Entry 9FW2 (X-ray diffraction, 1.77 A resolution); this record covers chains A and B.

Chain A:
Molecule: Non-structural protein 11
Organism: Severe acute respiratory syndrome coronavirus 2
UniProtKB: P0DTC1 (R1A_SARS2); residues 1-131 here correspond to UniProt positions 4254-4384 (UniProt number = residue number + 4253)
Chain sequence (131 residues; each row starts with the number of its first residue):
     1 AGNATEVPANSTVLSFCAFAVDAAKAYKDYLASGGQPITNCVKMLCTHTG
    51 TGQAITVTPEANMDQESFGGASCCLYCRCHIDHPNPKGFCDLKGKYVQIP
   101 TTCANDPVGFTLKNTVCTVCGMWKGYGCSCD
Metal / ion sites: Zn2+ site 1: Cys74, Cys77, His83, Cys90; Zn2+ site 2: Cys117, Cys120, Cys128, Cys130

Chain B:
Molecule: Guanine-N7 methyltransferase nsp14
Organism: Severe acute respiratory syndrome coronavirus 2
Notes: EC 2.1.1.56, 3.1.13.-
UniProtKB: P0DTD1 (R1AB_SARS2); residues 1-289 here correspond to UniProt positions 5926-6214 (UniProt number = residue number + 5925)
Chain sequence (290 residues; each row starts with the number of its first residue; numbering starts at 0):
     0 MAENVTGLFKDCSKVITGLHPTQAPTHLSVDTKFKTEGLCVDIPGIPKDM
    50 TYRRLISMMGFKMNYQVNGYPNMFITREEAIRHVRAWIGFDVEGCHATRE
   100 AVGTNLPLQLGFSTGVNLVAVPTGYVDTPNNTDFSRVSAKPPPGDQFKHL
   150 IPLMYKGLPWNVVRIKIVQMLSDTLKNLSDRVVFVLWAHGFELTSMKYFV
   200 KIGPERTCCLCDRRATCFSTASDTYACWHHSIGFDYVYNPFMIDVQQWGF
   250 TGNLQSNHDLYCQVHGNAHVASCDAIMTRCLAVHECFVKR
Not modelled in the structure: 0-2, 289
Sequence notes: initiating methionine (0)
Metal / ion sites: Na+: Ala138, Tyr154; Zn2+ site 1: Cys207, Cys210, Cys226, His229; Zn2+ site 2: His257, Cys261, His264, Cys279
Curated features (UniProtKB/Swiss-Prot):
  - active site: Asp90, Glu92, Glu191, His268, Asp273
  - binding site (Mg(2+)): Asp90, Glu92, Glu191, His268, Asp273
  - binding site (Zn(2+)): Cys207, Cys210, Cys226, His229, His257, Cys261, His264, Cys279

Interface between chain A and chain B:
Pairs across the interface (112):
  Ala1(A) with Lys9(B), hydrogen bond (backbone-side chain); Gly102(B)
  Gly2(A) with Lys9(B); Asp10(B); Ile15(B)
  Asn3(A) with Lys9(B); Asp10(B), hydrogen bond (backbone-backbone); Ile15(B)
  Ala4(A) with Val4(B), hydrophobic; Thr5(B); Leu27(B)
  Thr5(A) with Phe8(B), hydrogen bond (side chain-backbone); Asp10(B); Thr25(B), hydrogen bond (backbone-side chain); Leu27(B)
  Glu6(A) with Val4(B); Thr5(B), hydrogen bond (backbone-backbone); Leu7(B); Thr25(B); Leu27(B)
  Val7(A) with Asn3(B); Thr5(B)
  Pro8(A) with Asn3(B); Thr5(B)
  Ser11(A) with Thr5(B)
  Thr12(A) with Asn63(B), hydrogen bond; Tyr64(B)
  Leu14(A) with Phe8(B), hydrophobic
  Ser15(A) with Leu7(B); Phe60(B); Lys61(B), hydrogen bond (side chain-backbone); Met62(B)
  Phe16(A) with Tyr64(B), hydrophobic; Val66(B), hydrophobic; Tyr69(B), hydrophobic; Ile201(B), hydrophobic
  Ala18(A) with Lys196(B), hydrogen bond (backbone-side chain)
  Phe19(A) with Phe60(B), hydrophobic; Leu192(B); Met195(B); Lys196(B); Val199(B); Lys200(B); Ile201(B), hydrogen bond (backbone-backbone)
  Ala20(A) with Ile201(B)
  Val21(A) with Lys200(B); Ile201(B), hydrogen bond (backbone-backbone); Phe217(B), hydrophobic; Tyr224(B); Tyr237(B), hydrophobic
  Lys25(A) with Tyr69(B)
  Ala26(A) with Tyr69(B)
  Asp29(A) with Val66(B); Tyr69(B), hydrogen bond
  Tyr30(A) with Val66(B)
  Ser33(A) with Gln65(B); Val66(B); Asn67(B), hydrogen bond (side chain-backbone)
  Asn40(A) with Thr25(B); His26(B), hydrogen bond (backbone-backbone); Leu27(B), hydrogen bond (side chain-backbone)
  Cys41(A) with His26(B)
  Val42(A) with Pro20(B); Ala23(B); Thr25(B); His26(B); Val29(B), hydrophobic; Cys39(B), hydrophobic
  Lys43(A) with Leu38(B); Cys39(B), hydrogen bond (backbone-backbone)
  Met44(A) with Cys39(B); Val40(B); Asp41(B)
  Leu45(A) with Thr35(B); Leu38(B), hydrophobic; Cys39(B), hydrogen bond (backbone-backbone); Val40(B), hydrophobic
  Thr58(A) with Asp41(B)
  Pro59(A) with Asp41(B)
  Gly69(A) with Pro20(B)
  Gly70(A) with Thr21(B)
  Ala71(A) with Thr21(B), hydrogen bond (backbone-backbone); Gln22(B); Ala23(B)
  Ser72(A) with Ala23(B); Pro24(B)
  Arg78(A) with Phe8(B); Pro24(B), hydrogen bond (side chain-backbone); Thr25(B)
  Cys79(A) with Phe8(B)
  His80(A) with Phe8(B); Ile55(B); Asp126(B), salt bridge; Thr131(B)
  Ile81(A) with Lys196(B)
  Gly88(A) with Asn130(B), hydrogen bond (backbone-side chain)
  Phe89(A) with Asn129(B); Asn130(B)
  Cys90(A) with Asn129(B), hydrogen bond (backbone-backbone)
  Lys93(A) with Thr21(B); Gln22(B); Tyr51(B); Thr127(B), hydrogen bond (side chain-backbone); Pro128(B); Asn130(B)
  Gly94(A) with Thr21(B), hydrogen bond (backbone-backbone); Lys47(B), hydrogen bond (backbone-side chain)
  Lys95(A) with Thr21(B)
  Tyr96(A) with His19(B); Pro20(B); Thr21(B); Asp41(B), hydrogen bond
Interface residues without a listed pair, chain A (49 interface residues in all): Cys77, Asp82, His83, Leu92
Interface residues without a listed pair, chain B (59 interface residues in all): Thr16, Ser28, Met57, Val101, Tyr124, Gly202, Pro203, Arg205

Overview:
The interface between chain A and chain B involves 49 residues on one side and 59 on the other; the contacts
include 24 hydrogen bonds and 1 salt bridge. Polar contacts include His80(A)-Asp126(B), Ala1(A)-Lys9(B) and
Thr5(A)-Phe8(B).
Chain A is Non-structural protein 11 and chain B is Guanine-N7 methyltransferase nsp14, both from Severe acute
respiratory syndrome coronavirus 2; the structure, SARS CoV-2 nsp10 in complex with the ExoN domain from
nsp14, was determined by X-ray diffraction, deposited together with 9FWH, 9FWI, 9FWJ, 9FWK, 9FWL, 9FWM and 10
further entries.
